PDB entry 9BC8 | electron microscopy, 3.46 A resolution | chains B and D of the 8 polymer chains in the assembly

== Chain B (and D) ==
Protein: Type 1 encapsulin shell protein EncA
Organism: Myxococcus xanthus DK 1622
Notes: chain D of this document is another copy of the same molecule, construct and numbering; everything in this record applies to it too
Reference sequence: Q1D6H4 (ENCAP_MYXXD); aligned to UniProt positions 1-281 over residues 1-281 (the alignment contains insertions or deletions, so no single offset holds)
Amino-acid sequence (281 residues; each row starts with the number of its first residue):
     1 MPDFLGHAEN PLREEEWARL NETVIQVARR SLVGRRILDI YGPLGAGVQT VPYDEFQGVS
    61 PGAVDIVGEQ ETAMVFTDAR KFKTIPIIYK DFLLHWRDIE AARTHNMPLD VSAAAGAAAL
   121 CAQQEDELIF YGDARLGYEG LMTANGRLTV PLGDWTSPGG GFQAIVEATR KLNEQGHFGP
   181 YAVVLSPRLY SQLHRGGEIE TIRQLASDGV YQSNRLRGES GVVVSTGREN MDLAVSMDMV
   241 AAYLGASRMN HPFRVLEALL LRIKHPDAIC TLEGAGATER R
Unresolved in the structure: 1, 273-281
Sequence notes: engineered mutation G196 (Ile in Q1D6H4), G197 (Tyr in Q1D6H4)

== Chain B / chain D interface ==
Contacting residue pairs (6):
  H95(B) - V67(D)  hydrogen bond (side chain-backbone)
  R97(B) - I66(D)  hydrogen bond (side chain-backbone)
  R248(B) - G68(D)
  R248(B) - E69(D)  salt bridge
  R248(B) - E71(D)
  N250(B) - E69(D)  hydrogen bond
Other interface residues (no listed pair), chain B (5 interface residues in all): L93
Other interface residues (no listed pair), chain D (6 interface residues in all): Q70

== Summary ==
The interface between chain B and chain D involves 5 residues on one side and 6 on the other; the contacts
include 3 hydrogen bonds and 1 salt bridge. Polar pairs include R248(B)-E69(D), H95(B)-V67(D) and
R97(B)-I66(D).
Chain B and chain D are both Type 1 encapsulin shell protein EncA (Myxococcus xanthus DK 1622); the structure,
Cargo-loaded Myxococcus xanthus EncA encapsulin engineered pore mutant with T=4 icosahedral symmetry, was
determined by electron microscopy, deposited together with 9B9I and 9B9Q.
